PDB entry 5CBH | X-ray diffraction, 3.37 A resolution | chains D and E of the 4 polymer chains in the assembly

Chain D (and E):
Molecule: Ion transport 2 domain protein
Source organism: Tsukamurella paurometabola (strain ATCC 8368 / DSM 20162 / JCM 10117 / NBRC 16120 / NCTC 13040)
Notes: chain E of this document is another copy of the same molecule, construct and numbering; everything in this record applies to it too
UniProtKB: D5UM26 (D5UM26_TSUPD); residues 1-123 here = UniProt positions 1-123
Chain sequence (129 residues; row label = number of the first residue in the row):
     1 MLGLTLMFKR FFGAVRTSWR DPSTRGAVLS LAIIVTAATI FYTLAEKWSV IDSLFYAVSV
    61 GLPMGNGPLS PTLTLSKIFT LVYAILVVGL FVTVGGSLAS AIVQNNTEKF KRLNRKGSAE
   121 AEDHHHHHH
Disordered / not traced: 1-4, 107-129
Differences from the reference sequence: expression tag (124-129)
Ion coordination: Ca2+ site 1: Ser59, Leu62 (shared with 1 residue of chain B); Ca2+ site 2: Pro63 (shared with Ser59(E), Leu62(E) of chain E)

Interface between chain D and chain E:
Pairs across the interface - 48 pairs, chain D then chain E:
  Leu6(D) - Leu75(E)  hydrophobic
  Leu6(D) - Ile78(E)  hydrophobic
  Leu6(D) - Phe79(E)  hydrophobic
  Lys9(D) - Ile34(E)
  Lys9(D) - Ala37(E)
  Lys9(D) - Phe79(E)
  Lys9(D) - Val82(E)
  Lys9(D) - Tyr83(E)
  Lys9(D) - Leu86(E)
  Arg10(D) - Val82(E)
  Gly13(D) - Leu86(E)
  Ala14(D) - Val82(E)  hydrophobic
  Ile51(D) - Thr74(E)
  Asp52(D) - Lys77(E)  salt bridge
  Leu54(D) - Leu81(E)  hydrophobic
  Phe55(D) - Tyr56(E)
  Phe55(D) - Pro71(E)  hydrophobic
  Phe55(D) - Lys77(E)
  Phe55(D) - Thr80(E)
  Phe55(D) - Leu81(E)  hydrophobic
  Val58(D) - Leu81(E)  hydrophobic
  Leu62(D) - Ala84(E)  hydrophobic
  Leu62(D) - Ile85(E)
  Leu62(D) - Val88(E)  hydrophobic
  Pro63(D) - Ser59(E)
  Pro63(D) - Val60(E)
  Pro63(D) - Gly61(E)
  Pro63(D) - Leu62(E)
  Pro63(D) - Val88(E)
  Met64(D) - Ser59(E)
  Met64(D) - Val60(E)  hydrophobic
  Met64(D) - Asn66(E)
  Met64(D) - Thr80(E)
  Met64(D) - Leu81(E)  hydrophobic
  Met64(D) - Ala84(E)  hydrophobic
  Gly65(D) - Asn66(E)
  Asn66(D) - Asn66(E)
  Asn66(D) - Ser70(E)
  Gly67(D) - Ser70(E)
  Phe91(D) - Ile85(E)  hydrophobic
  Gly95(D) - Val88(E)
  Gly95(D) - Gly89(E)
  Leu98(D) - Ile85(E)  hydrophobic
  Ala99(D) - Gly89(E)
  Ala99(D) - Leu90(E)
  Ile102(D) - Leu90(E)  hydrophobic
  Val103(D) - Ala27(E)  hydrophobic
  Val103(D) - Ser30(E)
Also at the interface, not in a pair above, chain D (24 interface residues in all): Thr5, Thr17
Also at the interface, not in a pair above, chain E (30 interface residues in all): Gly26, Phe41, Pro63

In short:
Chain D and chain E form an interface of 24 and 30 residues respectively; the contacts include 1 salt bridge.
The salt-bridged pair is Asp52(D)-Lys77(E). The Ca2+ site 1 is built by Ser59(D) and Leu62(D).
Both chains are Ion transport 2 domain protein (Tsukamurella paurometabola (strain ATCC 8368 / DSM 20162 / JCM
10117 / NBRC 16120 / NCTC 13040)). Entry 5CBH (Structural and Functional Characterization of a
Calcium-activated Cation channel from Tsukamurella Paurometabola) was determined by X-ray diffraction,
deposited together with 5CBF and 5CBG.
